7M4A - chains A and T of the 4 polymer chains in the assembly; structure by X-ray diffraction, 1.87 A resolution.

Chain A:
Molecule: DNA polymerase lambda
From: Homo sapiens
Notes: EC 2.7.7.7, 4.2.99.-
UniProtKB: Q9UGP5 (DPOLL_HUMAN); residue numbers follow UniProt; this construct covers 242-464, 470-575
Sequence (329 residues; numbered 242 to 575; 5 numbers in that range are skipped by the numbering (no residue carries them; nothing is unmodelled there); the number before each row is that of its first residue):
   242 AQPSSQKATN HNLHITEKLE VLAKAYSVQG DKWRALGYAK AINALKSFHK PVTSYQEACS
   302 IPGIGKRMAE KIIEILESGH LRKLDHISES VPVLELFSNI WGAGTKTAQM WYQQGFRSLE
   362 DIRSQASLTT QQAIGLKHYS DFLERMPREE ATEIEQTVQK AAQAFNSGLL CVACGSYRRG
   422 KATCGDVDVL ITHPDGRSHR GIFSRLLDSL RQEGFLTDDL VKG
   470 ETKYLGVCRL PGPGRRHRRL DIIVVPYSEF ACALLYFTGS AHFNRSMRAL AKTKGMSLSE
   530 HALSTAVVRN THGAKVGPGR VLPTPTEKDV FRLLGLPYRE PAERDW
Unresolved in the structure: 242-250
Construct notes: conflict Lys463 (Ser in Q9UGP5), Gly464 (Gln in Q9UGP5), Thr471 (Gln in Q9UGP5); engineered mutation Ala543 (Cys in Q9UGP5)
Bound ions: Na+ site 1: Cys300, Ile302, Ile305 (shared with 1 residue of chain D); Na+ site 2: Ser339, Ile341, Ala344 (shared with 1 residue of chain P); Mn2+ site 1: Asp382, His486; Mn2+ site 2: Asp427, Asp429, Asp490 (shared with 1 residue of chain P); Mn2+ site 3: Asp427, Asp429 (together with pyrophosphate) (shared with 1 residue of chain P)
Residues lining bound ligands: pyrophosphate (PPV): Arg386, Gly416, Ser417, Arg420, Cys425, Gly426, Asp427, Asp429

Chain T:
Molecule: 11-nt DNA strand
Sequence (11 nucleotides; row label = number of the first residue in the row):
     1 CGGCAGTACT G

Chain A / chain T interface:
Residue-residue contacts - 27 pairs, chain A then chain T:
  Trp274(A) - DC4(T)  stacking on the base
  Gln372(A) - DT10(T)  sugar contact
  Val462(A) - DC9(T)  phosphate contact
  Val462(A) - DT10(T)  phosphate contact
  Lys463(A) - DT10(T)  hydrogen bond to the phosphate
  Gly464(A) - DC9(T)  phosphate contact
  Glu470(A) - DC9(T)  hydrogen bond to the phosphate
  Thr471(A) - DA8(T)  phosphate contact
  Thr471(A) - DC9(T)  hydrogen bond to the phosphate
  Lys472(A) - DA8(T)  phosphate contact
  Lys472(A) - DC9(T)  hydrogen bond to the phosphate
  Tyr505(A) - DG6(T)  base contact
  Arg514(A) - DA5(T)  salt bridge to the phosphate
  Arg517(A) - DA5(T)  hydrogen bond to the base
  Arg517(A) - DG6(T)  hydrogen bond to the base
  Ala518(A) - DA5(T)  sugar contact
  Lys521(A) - DC4(T)  salt bridge to the phosphate
  Lys521(A) - DG6(T)  salt bridge to the phosphate
  Leu527(A) - DG6(T)  sugar contact
  Ser528(A) - DG6(T)  phosphate contact
  Ser528(A) - DT7(T)  sugar contact
  Glu529(A) - DG6(T)  hydrogen bond to the base
  Glu529(A) - DT7(T)  sugar contact
  His530(A) - DT7(T)  hydrogen bond to the phosphate
  His530(A) - DA8(T)  salt bridge to the phosphate
  Arg538(A) - DG6(T)  salt bridge to the phosphate
  His541(A) - DG3(T)  phosphate contact
Also at the interface, not in a pair above, chain A (24 interface residues in all): Leu277, Thr371, Leu461, Ser526, Thr540
Also at the interface, not in a pair above, chain T (9 interface residues in all): DG11

Summary:
24 residues of chain A and 9 residues of chain T are in contact; the contacts include 8 hydrogen bonds, 5 salt
bridges and 1 aromatic stacking contact. Polar contacts include Arg517(A)-DA5(T), Arg517(A)-DG6(T) and
Glu529(A)-DG6(T). Chain A binds pyrophosphate.
Here chain A is DNA polymerase lambda (Homo sapiens) and chain T is an 11-nt DNA strand. Entry 7M4A (DNA
Polymerase Lambda, TTP:At Mn2+ Product State Ternary Complex, 20 min) was determined by X-ray diffraction,
deposited together with 7M43, 7M44, 7M45, 7M46, 7M47, 7M48 and 12 further entries.
